PDB entry 7XX5 | X-ray diffraction, 3.19 A resolution | chains E and I of the 21 polymer chains in the assembly

# Chain E
Protein: Histone H3.1
Source organism: Homo sapiens
UniProt: P68431 (H31_HUMAN); residues 0-135 here correspond to UniProt positions 1-136 (UniProt number = residue number + 1)
Amino-acid sequence (138 residues; each row starts with the number of its first residue; numbers below 1 keep their minus sign (Gly-2 is residue -2)):
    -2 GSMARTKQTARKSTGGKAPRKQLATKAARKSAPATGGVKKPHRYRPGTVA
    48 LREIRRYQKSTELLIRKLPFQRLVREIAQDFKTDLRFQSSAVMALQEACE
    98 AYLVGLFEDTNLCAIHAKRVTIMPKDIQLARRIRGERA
Unresolved in the structure: -2 to 36
Sequence notes: expression tag (-2 to -1)
UniProt features mapped onto this chain:
  - modified residue: Arg2 (Asymmetric dimethylarginine), Thr3 (Phosphothreonine), Lys4 (Allysine), Gln5 (5-glutamyl dopamine), Thr6 (Phosphothreonine), Arg8 (Citrulline), Lys9 (N6,N6,N6-trimethyllysine), Ser10 (ADP-ribosylserine), Thr11 (Phosphothreonine), Lys14 (N6-(2-hydroxyisobutyryl)lysine), Arg17 (Asymmetric dimethylarginine), Lys18 (N6-(2-hydroxyisobutyryl)lysine), Lys23 (N6-(2-hydroxyisobutyryl)lysine), Arg26 (Citrulline), Lys27 (N6,N6,N6-trimethyllysine), Ser28 (ADP-ribosylserine), Lys36 (N6,N6,N6-trimethyllysine), Lys37 (N6-methyllysine), Tyr41 (Phosphotyrosine), Lys56 (N6,N6,N6-trimethyllysine) and 8 more in UniProt
  - lipidation: Lys18 (N6-decanoyllysine)

# Chain I
Molecule: 169-nt DNA strand
Source organism: synthetic construct
Sequence (169 nucleotides; row label = number of the first residue in the row; numbers below 1 keep their minus sign (DG-82 is residue -82)):
   -82 GCTTTTTTTTTTCACAATCCCGGTGCCGAGGCCGCTCAATTGGTCGTAGA
   -32 CAGCTCTAGCACCGCTTAAACGCACGTACGGAATCCGTACGTGCGTTTAA
    18 GCGGTGCTAGAGCTGTCTACGACCAATTGAGCGGCCTCGGCACCGGGATT
    68 GTGAAAAAAAAAAGCTGCA
Ion coordination: Ca2+ near DG51 (its only coordinating residue here)

# Interface between chain E and chain I
Residue-residue contacts - 28 pairs, chain E then chain I:
  Arg40(E) - DG8(I)  base contact
  Arg40(E) - DT9(I)  hydrogen bond to the base
  Arg40(E) - DG10(I)  hydrogen bond to the sugar
  Tyr41(E) - DA-67(I)  sugar contact
  Tyr41(E) - DA-66(I)  sugar contact
  Tyr41(E) - DT9(I)  phosphate contact
  Tyr41(E) - DG10(I)  hydrogen bond to the phosphate
  Arg42(E) - DT9(I)  sugar contact
  Pro43(E) - DG8(I)  phosphate contact
  Pro43(E) - DT9(I)  sugar contact
  Gly44(E) - DG8(I)  hydrogen bond to the phosphate
  Gly44(E) - DT9(I)  hydrogen bond to the phosphate
  Thr45(E) - DT9(I)  hydrogen bond to the phosphate
  Val46(E) - DT9(I)  hydrogen bond to the phosphate
  Val46(E) - DG10(I)  phosphate contact
  Ala47(E) - DT9(I)  hydrogen bond to the phosphate
  Arg49(E) - DA-66(I)  hydrogen bond to the phosphate
  Arg49(E) - DT-65(I)  salt bridge to the phosphate
  Lys56(E) - DC-64(I)  salt bridge to the phosphate
  Arg63(E) - DA17(I)  hydrogen bond to the sugar
  Arg63(E) - DG18(I)  salt bridge to the phosphate
  Lys64(E) - DG18(I)  hydrogen bond to the phosphate
  Leu65(E) - DG18(I)  hydrogen bond to the phosphate
  Pro66(E) - DA17(I)  phosphate contact
  Arg69(E) - DA17(I)  salt bridge to the phosphate
  Arg83(E) - DA26(I)  phosphate contact
  Arg83(E) - DG27(I)  salt bridge to the phosphate
  Gln85(E) - DG29(I)  phosphate contact
Also at the interface, not in a pair above, chain E (20 interface residues in all): His39, Lys115, Thr118
Also at the interface, not in a pair above, chain I (14 interface residues in all): DG-2, DC7

# Overview
The interface between chain E and chain I involves 20 residues on one side and 14 on the other; the contacts
include 12 hydrogen bonds and 5 salt bridges. Among the polar pairs are Arg40(E)-DT9(I), Arg40(E)-DG10(I) and
Arg63(E)-DA17(I).
Here chain E is Histone H3.1 (Homo sapiens) and chain I is a 169-nt DNA strand (synthetic construct). Entry
7XX5 (Crystal Structure of Nucleosome-H1.3 Linker Histone Assembly (sticky-169a DNA fragment)) was determined
by X-ray diffraction.
